6ILJ - chains A and C of the 5 polymer chains in the assembly; structure by electron microscopy, 3.60 A resolution.

== Chain A ==
Protein: Capsid protein VP1
Source organism: Echovirus E6
Chain sequence (278 residues; numbered 11 to 288; the number before each row is that of its first residue):
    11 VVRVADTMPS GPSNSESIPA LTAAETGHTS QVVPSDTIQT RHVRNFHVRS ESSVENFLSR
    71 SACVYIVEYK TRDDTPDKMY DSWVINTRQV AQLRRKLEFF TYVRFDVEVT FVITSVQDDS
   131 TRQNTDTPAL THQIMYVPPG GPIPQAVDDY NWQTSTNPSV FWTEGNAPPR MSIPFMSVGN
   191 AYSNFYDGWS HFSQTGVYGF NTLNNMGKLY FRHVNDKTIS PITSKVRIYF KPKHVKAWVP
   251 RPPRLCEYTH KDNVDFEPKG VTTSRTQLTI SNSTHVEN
Residues lining bound ligands: sphingosine (SPH): Ile95, Thr97, Arg98, Leu107, Val113, Phe115, Val117, Val119, Phe121, Ile144, Tyr146, Pro168, Ser169, Val170, Met181, Ile183, Tyr192, Ser193, Asn194, Asn214, Met216, Leu219, Phe240

== Chain C ==
Protein: Capsid protein VP3
Source organism: Echovirus E6
Chain sequence (238 residues; each row starts with the number of its first residue):
     1 GLPVMNTPGS NQFLTSDDYQ SPTAMPQFDV TPEMNIPGEV KNLMEIAEVD SVVPVNNVNE
    61 NVNSLEAYRI PVHSVTETGA QVFGFTLQPG ADTVMERTLL GEILNYYANW SGSIKLTFMY
   121 CGSAMATGKF LLAYSPPGAG VPKNRREAML GTHIIWDIGL QSSCVLCVPW ISQTHYRFVS
   181 KDIYTDAGFI TCWYQTSIVV PAEVQNQSVI LCFVSACNDF SVRLLRDSPF VRQTAFYQ

== How chain A and chain C interact ==
Residue-residue contacts - 166 pairs, chain A then chain C:
  Val14(A) with Ser221(C)
  Ala15(A) with Asn218(C); Asp219(C)
  Ala30(A) with Ile154(C), hydrophobic; Ser163(C); Cys164(C); Val165(C), hydrogen bond (backbone-backbone)
  Leu31(A) with Trp156(C); Gln161(C); Ser163(C)
  Thr32(A) with Gln161(C); Ser163(C), hydrogen bond (backbone-side chain); Val165(C)
  Ala33(A) with Ser163(C)
  Ala34(A) with Thr117(C); Met119(C); Ser163(C), hydrogen bond (backbone-side chain)
  Glu35(A) with Met119(C); Ser162(C), hydrogen bond
  Thr39(A) with Glu48(C); Val49(C); Asp50(C), hydrogen bond (side chain-backbone)
  Ser40(A) with Lys115(C), hydrogen bond (backbone-side chain); Val165(C)
  Gln41(A) with Lys115(C)
  Val42(A) with Lys115(C); Val165(C), hydrophobic
  Pro44(A) with Ser113(C); Cys167(C), hydrophobic
  Ile48(A) with Thr152(C); Pro169(C), hydrophobic
  His57(A) with Ser111(C); His175(C); Tyr176(C); Ser221(C)
  Arg59(A) with Asn42(C); Met44(C); Glu48(C), salt bridge; Cys217(C); Asn218(C), hydrogen bond (side chain-backbone); Asp219(C); Phe220(C), hydrogen bond (side chain-backbone)
  Glu61(A) with Tyr107(C), hydrogen bond (backbone-side chain); Arg223(C); Leu225(C)
  Ser62(A) with Asn42(C), hydrogen bond; Leu43(C), hydrogen bond (backbone-backbone); Met44(C); Tyr107(C); Val222(C)
  Ser63(A) with Lys41(C); Asn42(C)
  Val64(A) with Val40(C); Lys41(C); Asn42(C)
  Phe67(A) with Leu43(C), hydrophobic; Tyr107(C)
  Arg70(A) with Ser16(C); Leu225(C)
  Ser71(A) with Phe13(C); Thr15(C), hydrogen bond (side chain-backbone)
  Tyr75(A) with Phe236(C), hydrophobic; Gln238(C)
  Ile76(A) with Phe236(C), hydrophobic
  Gln99(A) with Gln233(C), hydrogen bond (backbone-side chain); Phe236(C); Tyr237(C)
  Val100(A) with Gln233(C); Phe236(C), hydrophobic
  Ala101(A) with Val231(C), hydrophobic; Gln233(C), hydrogen bond (backbone-side chain); Tyr237(C), hydrophobic
  Gln102(A) with Asp227(C); Val231(C)
  Arg105(A) with Glu102(C), salt bridge; Tyr106(C), hydrogen bond; Val231(C)
  Phe109(A) with Tyr106(C), hydrophobic
  Phe110(A) with Val40(C), hydrophobic; Leu43(C), hydrophobic
  Arg114(A) with Val30(C); Thr31(C), hydrogen bond (side chain-backbone)
  Glu118(A) with Ser21(C), hydrogen bond
  Thr120(A) with Phe13(C)
  Pro168(A) with Ala24(C)
  Ala177(A) with Asn11(C)
  Arg180(A) with Phe13(C); Asp17(C), salt bridge; Tyr19(C); Ser21(C)
  Met181(A) with Pro22(C); Ala24(C), hydrophobic
  Ser182(A) with Ser21(C); Pro22(C), hydrogen bond (backbone-backbone); Thr23(C); Ala24(C), hydrogen bond (backbone-backbone)
  Pro184(A) with Thr23(C); Phe28(C), hydrophobic
  Phe185(A) with Phe28(C); Val30(C), hydrophobic; Thr31(C)
  Met186(A) with Phe28(C), hydrophobic
  Gly189(A) with Thr31(C)
  Asn190(A) with Thr31(C); Pro32(C); Met34(C), hydrogen bond
  Lys241(A) with Asp17(C), hydrogen bond (side chain-backbone)
  Lys246(A) with Glu33(C); Glu39(C), salt bridge
  Ala247(A) with Glu39(C); Val40(C), hydrogen bond (backbone-backbone)
  Trp248(A) with Ile36(C), hydrogen bond (side chain-backbone); Gly38(C); Glu39(C)
  Val249(A) with Pro37(C); Gly38(C), hydrogen bond (backbone-backbone)
  Pro250(A) with Val40(C); Ile46(C), hydrophobic
  Pro253(A) with Leu99(C); Glu102(C)
  Leu255(A) with Arg97(C)
  Tyr258(A) with Tyr237(C)
  Thr259(A) with Tyr237(C)
  His260(A) with Tyr237(C); Gln238(C), hydrogen bond (side chain-backbone)
  Lys261(A) with Tyr237(C); Gln238(C)
  Gly270(A) with Val62(C); Asn63(C)
  Val271(A) with Pro54(C), hydrophobic; Val62(C); Tyr68(C); Arg97(C)
  Thr272(A) with Asn57(C); Val62(C); Thr93(C), hydrogen bond (side chain-backbone); Glu96(C)
  Thr273(A) with Asn57(C), hydrogen bond (backbone-side chain); Glu96(C)
  Ser274(A) with Asn57(C); Asn59(C); Val62(C)
  Arg275(A) with Val55(C), hydrogen bond (side chain-backbone); Asn57(C), hydrogen bond; Val58(C); Asn59(C), hydrogen bond (backbone-backbone); Gly84(C), hydrogen bond (side chain-backbone); Thr93(C); Val94(C)
  Thr276(A) with Val58(C)
  Gln277(A) with Val58(C)
  Leu278(A) with Val55(C); Asn56(C); Val58(C); Val82(C); Phe83(C); Gly84(C), hydrogen bond (backbone-backbone)
  Thr279(A) with Gln81(C)
  Ile280(A) with Gln81(C); Gly84(C); Phe85(C); Val141(C), hydrophobic; Phe189(C), hydrophobic
  Ser281(A) with Val141(C)
  Asn282(A) with Gly140(C); Val141(C)
Interface residues without a listed pair, chain A (86 interface residues in all): Thr17, His38, Thr47, Asn55, Asn66, Val74, Arg98, Lys106, Val122, Pro178, Ile183, Ser187, Ala191, Tyr239, Glu257, Lys269
Interface residues without a listed pair, chain C (94 interface residues in all): Leu14, Met25, Ser64, Asp157, Thr191, Phe213, Ser215, Ser228, Arg232

== Overview ==
86 residues of chain A and 94 residues of chain C are in contact; the contacts include 32 hydrogen bonds and 4
salt bridges. Among the polar pairs are Arg59(A)-Glu48(C), Arg105(A)-Glu102(C) and Arg180(A)-Asp17(C). Chain A
binds sphingosine.
Chain A is Capsid protein VP1 and chain C is Capsid protein VP3, both from Echovirus E6; the structure,
Cryo-EM structure of Echovirus 6 complexed with its attachment receptor CD55 at PH 5.5, was determined by
electron microscopy together with 6ILK, 6ILL, 6ILM, 6ILN, 6ILO and 6ILP from the same study.
